7Z2P - chains C and E of the 6 polymer chains in the assembly; structure by X-ray diffraction, 2.00 A resolution.

# Chain C
Protein: Tubulin alpha-1B chain
From: Bos taurus
UniProtKB: P81947 (TBA1B_BOVIN); residues 1-451 here = UniProt positions 1-451
Amino-acid sequence (451 residues; each row starts with the number of its first residue):
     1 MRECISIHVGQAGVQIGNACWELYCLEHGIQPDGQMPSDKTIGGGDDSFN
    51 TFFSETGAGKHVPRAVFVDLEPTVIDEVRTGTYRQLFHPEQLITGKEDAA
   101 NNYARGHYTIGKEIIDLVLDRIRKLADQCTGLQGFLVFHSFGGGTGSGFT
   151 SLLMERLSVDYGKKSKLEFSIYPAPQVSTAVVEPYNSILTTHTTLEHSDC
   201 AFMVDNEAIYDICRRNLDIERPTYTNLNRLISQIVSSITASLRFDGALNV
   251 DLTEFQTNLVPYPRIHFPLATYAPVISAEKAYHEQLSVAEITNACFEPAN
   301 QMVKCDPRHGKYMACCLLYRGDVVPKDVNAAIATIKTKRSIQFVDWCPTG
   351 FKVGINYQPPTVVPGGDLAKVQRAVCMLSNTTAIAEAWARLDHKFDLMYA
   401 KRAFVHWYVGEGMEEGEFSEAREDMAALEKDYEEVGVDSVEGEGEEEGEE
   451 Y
Not modelled in the structure: 441-451
Small-molecule neighbours: GTP (guanosine-5'-triphosphate): Gly10, Gln11, Ala12, Gln15, Ile16, Asp69, Asp98, Ala99, Ala100, Asn101, Ser140, Gly142, Gly143, Gly144, Thr145, Gly146, Ile171, Pro173, Val177, Ser178, Thr179, Glu183, Asn206, Tyr224, Leu227, Asn228, Ile231

# Chain E
Protein: Stathmin-4
From: Rattus norvegicus
UniProtKB: P63043 (STMN4_RAT); residues 5-145 here correspond to UniProt positions 49-189 (UniProt number = residue number + 44)
Amino-acid sequence (143 residues; each row starts with the number of its first residue):
     3 MADMEVIELNKCTSGQSFEVILKPPSFDGVPEFNASLPRRRDPSLEEIQK
    53 KLEAAEERRKYQEAELLKHLAEKREHEREVIQKAIEENNNFIKMAKEKLA
   103 QKMESNKENREAHLAAMLERLQEKDKHAEEVRKNKELKEEASR
Not modelled in the structure: 3-5, 29-43, 144-145
Differences from the reference sequence: initiating methionine (3); expression tag (4)
Curated features (UniProtKB/Swiss-Prot):
  - modified residue: Ser46 (Phosphoserine)

# Chain C / chain E interface
Contacting residue pairs (32):
  His107(C) with Leu101(E); Lys104(E); Met105(E)
  Tyr108(C) with Lys104(E); Met105(E), hydrophobic; Asn108(E)
  Thr109(C) with Arg112(E)
  Lys112(C) with Met105(E)
  Glu155(C) with Leu101(E); Lys104(E), salt bridge
  Arg156(C) with Leu101(E)
  Ser158(C) with Phe93(E); Ile94(E)
  Val159(C) with Ile94(E); Lys98(E)
  Gly162(C) with Ile94(E)
  Lys163(C) with Asn90(E); Phe93(E)
  Thr193(C) with Lys104(E)
  Glu196(C) with Phe93(E)
  His197(C) with Phe93(E)
  Val409(C) with His115(E), hydrogen bond (backbone-side chain)
  Gly410(C) with Arg112(E); His115(E)
  Glu411(C) with Asn108(E), hydrogen bond (backbone-side chain); Arg112(E), salt bridge
  Gly412(C) with Asn108(E), hydrogen bond (backbone-side chain); Asn111(E), hydrogen bond (backbone-side chain); Arg112(E)
  Met413(C) with Asn108(E)
  Glu414(C) with Ser107(E), hydrogen bond; Asn111(E), hydrogen bond
Also at the interface, not in a pair above, chain C (20 interface residues in all): Leu152
Also at the interface, not in a pair above, chain E (14 interface residues in all): Ala97, Lys100

# Summary
Chain C and chain E form an interface of 20 and 14 residues respectively; the contacts include 6 hydrogen
bonds and 2 salt bridges. Polar contacts include Glu155(C)-Lys104(E), Glu411(C)-Arg112(E) and
Val409(C)-His115(E). Ligands of chain C: GTP.
Here chain C is Tubulin alpha-1B chain (Bos taurus) and chain E is Stathmin-4 (Rattus norvegicus). Entry 7Z2P
(Tubulin-nocodazole complex) was determined by X-ray diffraction (same publication as 7Z2N).
